Entry 6R5K (electron microscopy, 4.80 A resolution (low resolution: residue-level contacts below are approximate; hydrogen-bond / salt-bridge calls are withheld)); this record covers chains D and N of the 7 polymer chains in the assembly.

[Chain D]
Name: Polyadenylate-binding protein, cytoplasmic and nuclear
Organism: Saccharomyces cerevisiae (strain ATCC 204508 / S288c)
UniProt: P04147 (PABP_YEAST); numbering as in UniProt (aligned over 1-577)
Sequence (581 residues; each row starts with the number of its first residue; numbers below 1 keep their minus sign (Gly-3 is residue -3)):
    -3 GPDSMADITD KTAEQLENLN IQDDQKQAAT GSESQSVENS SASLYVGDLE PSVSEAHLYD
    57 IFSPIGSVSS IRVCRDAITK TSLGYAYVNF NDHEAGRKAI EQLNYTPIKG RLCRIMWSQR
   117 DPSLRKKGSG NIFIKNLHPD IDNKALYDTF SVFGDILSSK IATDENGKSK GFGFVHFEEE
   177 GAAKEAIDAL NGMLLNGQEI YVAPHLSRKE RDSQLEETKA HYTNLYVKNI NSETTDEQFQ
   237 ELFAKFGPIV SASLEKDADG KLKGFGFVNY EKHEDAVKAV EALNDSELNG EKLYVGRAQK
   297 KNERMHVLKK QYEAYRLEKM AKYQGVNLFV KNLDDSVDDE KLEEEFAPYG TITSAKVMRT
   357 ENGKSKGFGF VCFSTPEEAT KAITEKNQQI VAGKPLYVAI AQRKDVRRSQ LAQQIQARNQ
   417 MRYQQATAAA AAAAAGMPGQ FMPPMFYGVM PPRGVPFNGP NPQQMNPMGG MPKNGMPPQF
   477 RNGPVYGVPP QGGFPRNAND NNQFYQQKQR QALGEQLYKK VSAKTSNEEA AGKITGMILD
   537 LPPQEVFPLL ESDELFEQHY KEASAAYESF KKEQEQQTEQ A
Unresolved in the structure: -3 to 37, 428-577
Construct notes: expression tag (-3 to 0)
UniProt features mapped onto this chain:
  - region: Asp281 to Ala317 (Required and sufficient for nuclear import)
  - motif: Leu12 to Ile17 (Nuclear export signal)
  - modified residue: Ala2 (N-acetylalanine), Arg107 (Omega-N-methylarginine), Ser249 (Phosphoserine), Ser332 (Phosphoserine), Ser405 (Phosphoserine)
  - cross-link (Glycyl lysine isopeptide (Lys-Gly)): Lys7 (interchain with G-Cter in ubiquitin), Lys337 (interchain with G-Cter in ubiquitin)
  - mutagenesis: Leu12 (L12A: Impairs nuclear export; when associated with A-15), Leu15 (L15A: Impairs nuclear export; when associated with A-12), Leu79 (L79A: In PAB1-14; fails to bind poly(U), but not poly(A) RNA; when associated with Q-166; Q-259 and Q-362), Tyr83 (Y83V: In PAB1-16; reduces affinity for oligo(A) about 100-fold, impairs poly(A)-dependent translation, but still interacts with eIF4G; when associated with V-170. In PAB1-15; fails to bind RNA ...), His134 to Asp136 (In PAB1-134), Val148 (V148A: In PAB1-148; greatly reduces poly(A)-dependent translation and moderately reduces stimulation of cap-dependent translation in vitro; when associated with N-151), Asp151 (D151N: In PAB1-148; greatly reduces poly(A)-dependent translation and moderately reduces stimulation of cap-dependent translation in vitro; when associated with A-148), Ile157 to Thr159 (In PAB1-157; greatly reduces poly(A)-dependent translation and stimulation of cap-dependent translation in vitro), Lys166 (K166Q: In PAB1-14; fails to bind poly(U), but not poly(A) RNA; when associated with A-79; Q-259 and Q-362), Phe170 (F170V: In PAB1-6; selectively reduces poly(A) RNA binding. In PAB1-16; reduces affinity for oligo(A) about 100-fold, impairs poly(A)-dependent translation, but still interacts with eIF4G ...), Glu175 to Gly177 (In PAB1-175; greatly reduces poly(A)-dependent translation and stimulation of cap-dependent translation in vitro), Lys180 to Glu181 (In PAB1-180; abolishes poly(A)-dependent translation and greatly reduces stimulation of cap-dependent translation in vitro. Impairs interaction with eIF4G), 7 further mutagenesis entries in UniProt

[Chain N]
Name: PAN2-PAN3 deadenylation complex subunit PAN3
Organism: Saccharomyces cerevisiae (strain ATCC 204508 / S288c)
UniProt: P36102 (PAN3_YEAST); numbering as in UniProt; present here: 226-231, 251-679
Sequence (458 residues; row label = number of the first residue in the row; note: 19 numbers in that range are skipped by the numbering (no residue carries them; nothing is unmodelled there); a row labelled like 231A-231U holds insertion residues (231A, then the next letters in order)):
   225 MHSLLQY
231A-231U HISLYAPEQPSSLKSLLKPNE
   251 RSADQLFIPN NIREDLTKKN LSILQVFPSS GKVIPSIVQD YFNLVPLNFN NNDFLNKTTL
   311 FKVFSNYDGK AYVLKRLPNI DKSMNPNKIS KIYQIWSKIN CTNLIKFRDI FQTTKFGNLS
   371 ICLVFDYYPN SLSLYDYHFV NFPKFPITNN YLWIYLVQLT NVINSIHSQN LSIGNTLNWR
   431 KVLITGDPGR IKLSHCNFMD LLFNDDTDTV VSSGGSTIEG QQQLDYKYLG ELLFNLSINI
   491 ENSNNNTAPK EYRLEEITPQ SIDDMRQIDD KFKDVLKYLI SDNGDSKKSI HDLTSHFYDK
   551 MFMVLESSQT YTEYMESVLS RELENGRLFR LVNKLNCIFG RIESRIDINW SESGTKFPII
   611 LFYDYVFHQV DSNGKPIMDL THVLRCLNKL DAGIQEKLML VTPDELNCII ISYKQLKDLI
   671 ESTFRSITQA
Unresolved in the structure: 231A-231U, 302-306, 463-465
Construct notes: initiating methionine (225); insertion (231B-231C); conflict Asn368 (Asp in P36102), Gln665 (Glu in P36102); cloning artifact (680)

[Interface between chain D and chain N]
Pairs across the interface (8):
  Ile74(D) - Met334(N)
  Thr75(D) - Met334(N)
  Thr75(D) - Asn335(N)
  Thr75(D) - Pro336(N)
  Lys76(D) - Met334(N)
  Thr77(D) - Asn337(N)
  Lys318(D) - Gln679(N)
  Glu373(D) - Glu671(N)
Interface residues without a listed pair, chain D (7 interface residues in all): Gln320
Interface residues without a listed pair, chain N (7 interface residues in all): Arg675

[In short]
Chain D and chain N each contribute 7 residues to their interface. UniProt lists 35 mutagenesis sites on chain
D.
Chain D is Polyadenylate-binding protein, cytoplasmic and nuclear and chain N is PAN2-PAN3 deadenylation
complex subunit PAN3, both from Saccharomyces cerevisiae (strain ATCC 204508 / S288c); the structure, Cryo-EM
structure of a poly(A) RNP bound to the Pan2-Pan3 deadenylase, was determined by electron microscopy.
